PDB entry 8GO3 | electron microscopy, 3.09 A resolution | chains A and B of the 4 polymer chains in the assembly

== Chain A ==
Protein: Cytochrome bo(3) ubiquinol oxidase subunit 1
Source organism: Escherichia coli K-12
Notes: EC 7.1.1.3
UniProtKB: B7MD89 (B7MD89_ECO45); residue numbers follow UniProt; this construct covers 1-663
Chain sequence (663 residues; each row starts with the number of its first residue):
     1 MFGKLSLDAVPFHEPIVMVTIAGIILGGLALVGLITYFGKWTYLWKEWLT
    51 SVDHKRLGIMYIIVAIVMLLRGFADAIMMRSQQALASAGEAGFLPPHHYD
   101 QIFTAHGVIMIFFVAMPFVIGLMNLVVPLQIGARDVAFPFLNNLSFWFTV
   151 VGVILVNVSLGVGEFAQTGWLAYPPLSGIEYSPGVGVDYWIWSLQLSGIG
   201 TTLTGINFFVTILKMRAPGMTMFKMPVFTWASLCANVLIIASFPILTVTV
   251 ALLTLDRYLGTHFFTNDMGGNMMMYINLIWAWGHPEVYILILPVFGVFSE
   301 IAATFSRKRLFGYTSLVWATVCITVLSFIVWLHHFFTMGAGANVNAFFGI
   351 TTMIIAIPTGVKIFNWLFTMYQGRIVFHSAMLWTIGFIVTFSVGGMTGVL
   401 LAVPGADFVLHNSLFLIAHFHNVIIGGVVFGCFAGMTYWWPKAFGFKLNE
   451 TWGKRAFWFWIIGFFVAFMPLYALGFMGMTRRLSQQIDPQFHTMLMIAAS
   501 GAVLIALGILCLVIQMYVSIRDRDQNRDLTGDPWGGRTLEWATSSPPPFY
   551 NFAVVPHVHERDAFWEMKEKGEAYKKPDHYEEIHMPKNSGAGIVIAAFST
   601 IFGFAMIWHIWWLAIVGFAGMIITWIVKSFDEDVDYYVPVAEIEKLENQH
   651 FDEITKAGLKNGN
Disordered / not traced: 659-663
Metal / ion sites: heme Fe: His-106, His-421; Cu ion: His-284, His-333, His-334; heme o Fe near His-419 (its only coordinating residue here)
Residues lining bound ligands:
  - 1,2-Distearoyl-sn-glycerophosphoethanolamine (3PE), molecule 1: Ala-137, Phe-138, Pro-139, Phe-140, Leu-141, Leu-144, Phe-148, Trp-192, Gln-195, Leu-196, Ile-199, Thr-202, Leu-203, Thr-247, Ile-595, Phe-602, Phe-618, Met-621, Trp-625, Val-634
  - 1,2-Distearoyl-sn-glycerophosphoethanolamine (3PE), molecule 2: Thr-247, Val-248, Ala-251, Phe-618, Ile-622, Trp-625, Ile-626, Lys-628, Ser-629
  - heme (HEM): Phe-73, Ala-76, Met-79, Arg-80, Gln-83, Phe-103, Thr-104, His-106, Gly-107, Met-110, Ile-111, Ala-115, Gly-169, Trp-170, Leu-414, Ile-417, Phe-420, His-421, Ile-424, Ile-425, Val-429, Trp-460, Phe-468, Thr-480, Arg-481, Arg-482, Leu-483, Ala-502, Ile-505
  - heme o (HEO): Trp-170, Trp-280, Val-287, Tyr-288, Ile-291, His-333, His-334, Thr-352, Ala-356, Thr-359, Gly-360, Ile-363, Phe-364, Phe-391, Ser-392, Gly-395, Met-396, Gly-398, Val-399, Leu-401, Ala-402, Asp-407, Leu-410, His-411, Asn-412, Leu-416, His-419, Phe-420, Val-423, Ile-424, Val-428, Arg-481
  - Ubiquinone-8 (UQ8): Ile-16, Val-17, Thr-20, Ile-24, Leu-70, Arg-71, Phe-73, Ala-74, Asp-75, Met-78, His-98, Ile-102, Leu-160, Ala-506, Ile-509, Leu-510, Val-513

== Chain B ==
Protein: Cytochrome bo(3) ubiquinol oxidase subunit 2
Source organism: Escherichia coli K-12
UniProtKB: P0ABJ1 (CYOA_ECOLI); residues 1-315 here = UniProt positions 1-315
Chain sequence (315 residues; row label = number of the first residue in the row):
     1 MRLRKYNKSLGWLSLFAGTVLLSGCNSALLDPKGQIGLEQRSLILTAFGL
    51 MLIVVIPAILMAVGFAWKYRASNKDAKYSPNWSHSNKVEAVVWTVPILII
   101 IFLAVLTWKTTHALEPSKPLAHDEKPITIEVVSMDWKWFFIYPEQGIATV
   151 NEIAFPANTPVYFKVTSNSVMNSFFIPRLGSQIYAMAGMQTRLHLIANEP
   201 GTYDGISASYSGPGFSGMKFKAIATPDRAAFDQWVAKAKQSPNTMSDMAA
   251 FEKLAAPSEYNQVEYFSNVKPDLFADVINKFMAHGKSMDMTQPEGEHSAH
   301 EGMEGMDMSHAESAH
Disordered / not traced: 1-21, 284-315
UniProt features mapped onto this chain:
  - lipidation: Cys-25 (N-palmitoyl cysteine)
Residues lining bound ligands: heme o (HEO): Met-51, Val-54, Val-55, Ala-58, Pro-96, Ile-100

== Interface between chain A and chain B ==
Residue-residue contacts - 154 pairs, chain A then chain B:
  Asp-100(A) with Tyr-210(B), hydrogen bond; Gly-212(B); Pro-213(B)
  Phe-103(A) with Tyr-210(B), hydrophobic
  Gln-167(A) with Tyr-210(B), hydrogen bond (backbone-side chain); Pro-213(B)
  Tyr-173(A) with Met-171(B), hydrophobic
  Pro-175(A) with Val-170(B); Met-171(B)
  Leu-176(A) with Val-170(B), hydrophobic; Tyr-210(B), hydrophobic
  Tyr-181(A) with Asn-168(B); Ser-169(B); Val-170(B), hydrophobic
  Asn-266(A) with Ala-187(B); Phe-281(B)
  Met-272(A) with Met-171(B), hydrophobic; Met-186(B), hydrophobic
  Met-273(A) with Met-186(B), hydrophobic; Met-189(B), hydrophobic
  Ile-276(A) with Met-171(B), hydrophobic
  Arg-307(A) with Tyr-78(B), hydrogen bond (backbone-side chain); Pro-80(B)
  Lys-308(A) with Ser-79(B); Trp-82(B), hydrogen bond (side chain-backbone)
  Arg-309(A) with Ser-83(B)
  Leu-310(A) with Ser-83(B)
  Phe-311(A) with Trp-82(B), hydrophobic; Ser-83(B); Ser-85(B); Glu-89(B)
  Gly-312(A) with Ser-83(B), hydrogen bond (backbone-backbone); Glu-89(B)
  Thr-314(A) with His-84(B)
  Ser-315(A) with Glu-89(B); Trp-93(B)
  Thr-337(A) with Gln-182(B); Ile-183(B); Tyr-184(B), hydrogen bond (backbone-backbone)
  Met-338(A) with Tyr-184(B), hydrophobic; Met-186(B)
  Gly-341(A) with Glu-115(B)
  Ala-342(A) with Thr-111(B); His-112(B), hydrogen bond (backbone-side chain); Glu-115(B)
  Asn-343(A) with His-112(B), hydrogen bond
  Ala-346(A) with Trp-108(B), hydrophobic; Thr-111(B)
  Ile-350(A) with Ala-104(B); Trp-108(B), hydrophobic
  Met-353(A) with Ile-100(B); Leu-103(B); Ala-104(B), hydrophobic; Thr-107(B)
  Ile-354(A) with Ile-100(B), hydrophobic
  Ile-357(A) with Trp-93(B); Pro-96(B), hydrophobic; Ile-97(B), hydrophobic; Ile-100(B), hydrophobic
  Val-361(A) with Trp-93(B)
  Phe-364(A) with Val-54(B), hydrophobic; Ala-58(B), hydrophobic; Met-61(B), hydrophobic; Val-92(B), hydrophobic
  Asn-365(A) with Glu-89(B)
  Leu-367(A) with Ala-58(B); Met-61(B), hydrophobic; Ala-62(B), hydrophobic; Phe-65(B)
  Phe-368(A) with Met-61(B), hydrophobic; Val-88(B), hydrophobic
  Met-370(A) with Phe-65(B)
  Tyr-371(A) with Phe-65(B), hydrophobic; Tyr-69(B); Trp-82(B), hydrophobic
  Gln-372(A) with Lys-77(B); Ser-79(B), hydrogen bond
  Gly-373(A) with Tyr-69(B); Tyr-78(B)
  Arg-374(A) with Tyr-69(B); Arg-70(B); Tyr-78(B)
  Ile-375(A) with Phe-65(B); Ala-66(B), hydrophobic; Tyr-69(B), hydrogen bond (backbone-backbone); Arg-70(B), hydrogen bond (backbone-backbone)
  Val-376(A) with Arg-70(B)
  Phe-377(A) with Ala-66(B); Arg-70(B)
  Ile-385(A) with Ala-62(B); Ala-66(B), hydrophobic
  Ile-388(A) with Ala-58(B); Ala-62(B), hydrophobic
  Val-389(A) with Ile-59(B), hydrophobic
  Ser-392(A) with Ile-59(B)
  Val-393(A) with Ile-59(B), hydrophobic
  Met-396(A) with Phe-48(B), hydrophobic; Met-51(B); Leu-52(B), hydrophobic; Val-55(B), hydrophobic
  Thr-397(A) with Leu-22(B); Phe-48(B)
  Val-399(A) with Met-51(B), hydrophobic; Leu-103(B), hydrophobic
  Leu-400(A) with Ile-44(B), hydrophobic; Phe-48(B), hydrophobic
  Val-403(A) with Leu-43(B), hydrophobic; Thr-107(B)
  Pro-404(A) with Thr-107(B); Thr-111(B)
  Gly-405(A) with Gln-40(B); Leu-43(B)
  Ala-406(A) with Leu-43(B); Ile-44(B), hydrophobic
  Phe-408(A) with Leu-114(B); Pro-116(B); Ser-181(B); Gln-182(B)
  Val-409(A) with Leu-29(B); Gln-40(B); Phe-175(B); Gly-180(B)
  Leu-410(A) with Leu-29(B), hydrophobic; Ile-44(B), hydrophobic
  His-411(A) with Gln-182(B); Tyr-184(B), hydrogen bond
  Asn-412(A) with Tyr-184(B); Ala-208(B)
  Tyr-472(A) with Leu-22(B), hydrogen bond (backbone-backbone)
  Ala-473(A) with Ser-23(B)
  Gly-475(A) with Leu-29(B)
  Phe-476(A) with Leu-22(B); Ser-23(B); Ser-27(B), hydrogen bond (backbone-side chain); Ala-28(B), hydrogen bond (backbone-backbone); Leu-29(B), hydrogen bond (backbone-backbone); Leu-30(B), hydrophobic
  Met-477(A) with Ser-27(B); Ala-28(B)
  Gly-478(A) with Ile-206(B)
  Thr-480(A) with Ile-206(B); Ser-207(B); Ala-208(B); Phe-215(B)
  Arg-481(A) with Phe-215(B)
  Arg-482(A) with Tyr-210(B); Phe-215(B)
  Leu-483(A) with Phe-215(B), hydrophobic; Ser-216(B)
  Ser-484(A) with Ser-216(B), hydrogen bond (backbone-side chain)
  Gln-485(A) with Ser-216(B); Tyr-260(B)
  Gln-486(A) with Lys-219(B), hydrogen bond (backbone-side chain); Tyr-260(B)
Other interface residues (no listed pair), chain A (88 interface residues in all): Pro-96, Thr-168, Asp-267, Ser-306, Trp-318, Gly-339, Asn-345, Phe-347, Gly-349, Gly-395, Phe-415, Met-469, Asp-488, Gln-490, Trp-565
Other interface residues (no listed pair), chain B (81 interface residues in all): Ala-47, Ala-71, Asn-73, Asn-81, Thr-110, Pro-177, Thr-191, Asp-204, Ser-209, Ser-211, Gly-214

== Summary ==
The interface between chain A and chain B involves 88 residues on one side and 81 on the other; the contacts
include 18 hydrogen bonds. Polar contacts include Asp-100(A)/Tyr-210(B), Gln-167(A)/Tyr-210(B) and
Arg-307(A)/Tyr-78(B). Heme o is bound between chain A and chain B.
Here chain A is Cytochrome bo(3) ubiquinol oxidase subunit 1 and chain B is Cytochrome bo(3) ubiquinol oxidase
subunit 2, both from Escherichia coli K-12. Entry 8GO3 (Cryo-EM structure of Escherichia coli cytochrome bo3
in DDM detergent) was determined by electron microscopy.
